PDB entry 8GEO | X-ray diffraction, 2.89 A resolution | chain A

Chain A:
Molecule: Beta-glucuronidase
Organism: Lachnospira eligens
Notes: EC 3.2.1.31
UniProtKB: A0A174ZZA3 (A0A174ZZA3_9FIRM); residues 1-611 here = UniProt positions 1-611
Chain sequence (614 residues; numbered -2 to 611; the number before each row is that of its first residue; numbers below 1 keep their minus sign (Ser-2 is residue -2)):
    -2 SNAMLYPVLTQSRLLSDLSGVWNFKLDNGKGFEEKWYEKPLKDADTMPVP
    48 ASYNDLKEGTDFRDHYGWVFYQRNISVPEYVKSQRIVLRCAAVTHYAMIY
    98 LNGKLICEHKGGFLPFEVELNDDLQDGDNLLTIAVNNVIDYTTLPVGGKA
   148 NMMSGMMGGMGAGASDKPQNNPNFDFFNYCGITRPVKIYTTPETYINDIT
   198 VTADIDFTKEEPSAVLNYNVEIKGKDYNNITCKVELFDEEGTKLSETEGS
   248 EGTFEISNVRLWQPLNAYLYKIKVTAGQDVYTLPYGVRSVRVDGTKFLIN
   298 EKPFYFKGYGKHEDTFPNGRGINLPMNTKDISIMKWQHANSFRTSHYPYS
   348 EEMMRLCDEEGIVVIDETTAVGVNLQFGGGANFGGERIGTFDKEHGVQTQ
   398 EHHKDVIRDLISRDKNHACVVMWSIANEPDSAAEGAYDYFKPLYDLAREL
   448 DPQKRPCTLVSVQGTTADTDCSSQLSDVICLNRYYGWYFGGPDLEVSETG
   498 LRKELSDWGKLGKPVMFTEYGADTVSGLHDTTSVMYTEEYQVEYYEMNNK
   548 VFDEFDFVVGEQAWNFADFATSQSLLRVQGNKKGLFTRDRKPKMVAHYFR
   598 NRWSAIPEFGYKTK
Disordered / not traced: -2 to -1, 148-164, 224-226, 373-381, 610-611
Construct notes: expression tag (-2 to 0); conflict Asp120 (His in A0A174ZZA3)
Residues lining bound ligands: ZBL (8-chloro-11-(1-beta-D-glucopyranuronosylpiperidin-4-ylidene)-3-hydroxy-6,11-dihydro-5H-benzo[5,6]cyclohepta[1,2-b]pyridine): Asp172, His343, Asn424, Glu425, Val459, Gln460, Asn479, Tyr481, Tyr485, Glu516, Trp561, Phe566, Arg574, Asn578, Lys580

In short:
Bound to chain A: compound ZBL.
Chain A is Beta-glucuronidase (Lachnospira eligens); the structure, E. eligens beta-glucuronidase bound to
3-OH-desloratidine-glucuronide, was determined by X-ray diffraction (same publication as 8GER, 8GEQ and 8GES).
